Entry 6EJE (X-ray diffraction, 2.43 A resolution); this record covers chains A and B.

# Chain A
Name: Xylosyltransferase 1
Organism: Homo sapiens
Notes: EC 2.4.2.26
Reference sequence: Q86Y38 (XYLT1_HUMAN); residues 232-959 here = UniProt positions 232-959
Sequence (751 residues; numbered 209 to 959; the number before each row is that of its first residue):
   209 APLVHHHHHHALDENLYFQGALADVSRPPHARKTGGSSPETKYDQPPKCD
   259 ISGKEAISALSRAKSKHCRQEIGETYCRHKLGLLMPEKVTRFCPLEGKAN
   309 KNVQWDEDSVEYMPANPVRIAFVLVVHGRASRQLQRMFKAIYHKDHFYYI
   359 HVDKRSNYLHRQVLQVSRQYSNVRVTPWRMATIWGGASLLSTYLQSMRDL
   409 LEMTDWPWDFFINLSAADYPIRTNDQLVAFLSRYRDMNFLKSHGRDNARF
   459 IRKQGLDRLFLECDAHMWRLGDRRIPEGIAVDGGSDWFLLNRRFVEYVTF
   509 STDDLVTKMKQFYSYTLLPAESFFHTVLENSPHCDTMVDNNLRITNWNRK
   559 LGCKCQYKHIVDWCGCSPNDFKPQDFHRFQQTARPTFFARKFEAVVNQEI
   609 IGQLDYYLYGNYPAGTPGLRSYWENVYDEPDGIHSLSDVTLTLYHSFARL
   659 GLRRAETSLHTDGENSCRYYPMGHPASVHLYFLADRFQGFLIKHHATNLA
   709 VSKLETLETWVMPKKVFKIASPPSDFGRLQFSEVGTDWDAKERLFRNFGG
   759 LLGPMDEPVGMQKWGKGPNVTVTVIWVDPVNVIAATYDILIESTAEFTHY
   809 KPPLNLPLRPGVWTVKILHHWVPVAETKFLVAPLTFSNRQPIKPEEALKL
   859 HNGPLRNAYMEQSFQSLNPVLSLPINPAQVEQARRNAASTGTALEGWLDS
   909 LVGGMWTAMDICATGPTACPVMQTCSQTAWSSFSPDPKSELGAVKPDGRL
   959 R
Unresolved in the structure: 209-252, 311-316, 728-733
Differences from the reference sequence: expression tag (209-231)
Disulfides: Cys257-Cys285, Cys301-Cys542, Cys561-Cys574, Cys563-Cys572, Cys675-Cys927, Cys920-Cys933
Metal / ion sites: Na+: Ser375, Tyr378, Val381
UniProt features mapped onto this chain:
  - binding site (UDP-alpha-D-xylose): Val333, Asp361, Thr390 to Trp392, Asp494, Trp495, Ser575, Arg598, Lys599
  - glycosylation (N-linked (GlcNAc...) asparagine): Asn421, Asn777
  - natural variant: Arg481 (R481W: In DBQD2), Arg598 (R598C: In DBQD2)
  - mutagenesis: Cys257 (C257A: No effect), Cys276 (C276A: Strongly reduced enzyme activity), Cys285 (C285A: No effect), Cys301 (C301A: No effect), Asp314 (D314G: No effect), Asp316 (D316G: No effect), Gln462 (Q462A/W: No effect on enzyme activity; Q462R: Decreased enzyme activity), Cys471 (C471A: Strongly reduced enzyme activity), Asp494 (D494A: Decreased enzyme activity; D494N: Loss of enzyme activity), Glu529 (E529A: Loss of enzyme activity), Cys542 (C542A: No effect), Arg557 (R557N: No effect on enzyme activity), 17 further mutagenesis entries in UniProt
From the paper describing this entry:
  - binding site for Syndecan-1 (chain B): Trp571
  - specificity-determining residues: Trp392 (proposed by the authors, not directly observed)
  - catalytic residues: Glu529
  - mutagenesis - E529A: abolished catalytic activity
  - mutagenesis - E529Q: abolished expression
  - mutagenesis - R598A/K599A: decreased catalytic activity
  - mutagenesis - K749A, E750K, R754E: unchanged catalytic activity
  - disease-associated variants - R481W, R598C: decreased localization (citing earlier work)

# Chain B
Name: Syndecan-1
Reference sequence: P18827 (SDC1_HUMAN); residues 204-215 here correspond to UniProt positions 201-212 (UniProt number = residue number - 3)
Sequence (12 residues; numbered 204 to 215; the number before each row is that of its first residue):
   204 PAAEGSGEQDFT
Unresolved in the structure: 204, 214-215
UniProt features mapped onto this chain:
  - glycosylation: Ser209 (O-linked (Xyl...) (chondroitin sulfate) serine)

# How chain A and chain B interact
Pairs across the interface - 31 pairs, chain A then chain B:
  Trp392(A) - Ser209(B)
  Lys449(A) - Glu207(B)
  His451(A) - Ala206(B)
  His451(A) - Glu207(B)  hydrogen bond (backbone-backbone)
  Arg460(A) - Gln212(B)
  Lys461(A) - Gly210(B)
  Lys461(A) - Glu211(B)  hydrogen bond (backbone-backbone)
  Gln462(A) - Gly208(B)
  Gln462(A) - Ser209(B)  hydrogen bond (side chain-backbone)
  Gln462(A) - Gly210(B)  hydrogen bond (side chain-backbone)
  Arg466(A) - Gln212(B)
  Gly492(A) - Glu207(B)
  Gly492(A) - Gly208(B)
  Ser493(A) - Glu207(B)
  Leu526(A) - Gly210(B)
  Glu529(A) - Gly208(B)
  Glu529(A) - Ser209(B)  hydrogen bond
  Thr553(A) - Glu207(B)
  Trp555(A) - Ala206(B)
  Trp555(A) - Glu207(B)  hydrogen bond
  Trp555(A) - Ser209(B)
  Arg557(A) - Ala206(B)  hydrogen bond (side chain-backbone)
  Arg557(A) - Glu207(B)
  Arg557(A) - Gly208(B)  hydrogen bond (side chain-backbone)
  Trp571(A) - Glu211(B)  hydrogen bond (side chain-backbone)
  Trp571(A) - Gln212(B)
  Trp571(A) - Asp213(B)
  Cys572(A) - Glu211(B)  hydrogen bond (backbone-backbone)
  Cys572(A) - Asp213(B)  hydrogen bond (side chain-backbone)
  Gly573(A) - Ser209(B)
  Cys574(A) - Ser209(B)  hydrogen bond (backbone-backbone)
Other interface residues (no listed pair), chain A (21 interface residues in all): Ser450, Arg453, Phe458
The authors on this interface:
  - interface residues, chain A: Trp571(A)

# Overview
The interface between chain A and chain B involves 21 residues on one side and 8 on the other, with 12
hydrogen bonds. Polar pairs include Gln462(A)-Ser209(B), Gln462(A)-Gly210(B) and Glu529(A)-Ser209(B). The
paper reports the catalytic residue Glu529(A); R481W and R598C of chain A reduce localization; 8 substitutions
were tested in all.
Here chain A is Xylosyltransferase 1 (Homo sapiens) and chain B is Syndecan-1. Entry 6EJE (Human
Xylosyltransferase 1 in complex with peptide PAAEGSGEQDFT) was determined by X-ray diffraction, deposited
together with 6EJ7, 6EJ8, 6EJ9, 6EJA, 6EJB, 6EJC and 6EJD.
